Entry 5LAI (X-ray diffraction, 2.50 A resolution); this record covers chains L and M of the 28 polymer chains in the assembly.

== Chain L ==
Protein: Proteasome subunit beta type-6
Organism: Saccharomyces cerevisiae (strain ATCC 204508 / S288c)
Notes: EC 3.4.25.1
UniProtKB: P23724 (PSB6_YEAST); residues 1-222 here correspond to UniProt positions 20-241 (UniProt number = residue number + 19)
Sequence (222 residues; each row starts with the number of its first residue):
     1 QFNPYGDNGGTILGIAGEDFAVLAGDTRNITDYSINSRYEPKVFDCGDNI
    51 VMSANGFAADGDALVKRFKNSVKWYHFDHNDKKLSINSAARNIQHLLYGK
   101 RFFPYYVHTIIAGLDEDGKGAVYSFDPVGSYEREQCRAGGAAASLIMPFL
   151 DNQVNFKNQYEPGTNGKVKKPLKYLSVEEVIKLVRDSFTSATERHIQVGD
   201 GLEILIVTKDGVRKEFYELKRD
Bound ions: Mg2+: Asp222 (shared with 3 residues of chain V)

== Chain M ==
Protein: Proteasome subunit beta type-7
Organism: Saccharomyces cerevisiae (strain ATCC 204508 / S288c)
Notes: EC 3.4.25.1
UniProtKB: P30657 (PSB7_YEAST); residues -12 to 233 here correspond to UniProt positions 21-266 (UniProt number = residue number + 33)
Sequence (246 residues; each row starts with the number of its first residue; numbers below 1 keep their minus sign (Thr-12 is residue -12)):
   -12 TQIANAGASPMVNTQQPIVTGTSVISMKYDNGVIIAADNLGSYGSLLRFN
    38 GVERLIPVGDNTVVGISGDISDMQHIERLLKDLVTENAYDNPLADAEEAL
    88 EPSYIFEYLATVMYQRRSKMNPLWNAIIVAGVQSNGDQFLRYVNLLGVTY
   138 SSPTLATGFGAHMANPLLRKVVDRESDIPKTTVQVAEEAIVNAMRVLYYR
   188 DARSSRNFSLAIIDKNTGLTFKKNLQVENMKWDFAKDIKGYGTQKI
Not modelled in the structure: -12 to 0

== Interface between chain L and chain M ==
Residue-residue contacts - 43 pairs, chain L then chain M:
  Gln1(L) with Thr1(M), hydrogen bond
  Phe2(L) with Thr1(M); Arg104(M); Pro109(M), hydrophobic; Trp111(M), hydrophobic; Leu132(M), hydrophobic; Leu133(M), hydrophobic
  Asn3(L) with Leu133(M)
  Pro4(L) with Arg104(M), hydrogen bond (backbone-side chain); Met107(M), hydrophobic; Leu133(M)
  Tyr5(L) with Arg104(M); Leu133(M)
  Asn8(L) with Val135(M)
  Asn29(L) with Tyr137(M)
  Ser34(L) with His149(M), hydrogen bond
  Ile35(L) with Arg156(M), hydrogen bond (backbone-side chain)
  Asn36(L) with Tyr137(M), hydrogen bond; Ser139(M); Arg156(M)
  Ser37(L) with Ser138(M), hydrogen bond (side chain-backbone)
  Tyr39(L) with Ser138(M)
  Glu40(L) with Arg128(M), salt bridge; Tyr137(M); Ser138(M), hydrogen bond (side chain-backbone)
  Phe57(L) with Arg104(M); Leu133(M); Val135(M), hydrophobic
  Ala59(L) with Tyr101(M); Leu133(M); Gly134(M); Val135(M)
  Asp60(L) with Tyr101(M), hydrogen bond; Arg104(M), salt bridge
  Asp62(L) with Thr136(M), hydrogen bond
  Ala63(L) with Tyr101(M)
  Lys66(L) with Glu94(M), salt bridge
  Phe103(L) with Arg104(M); Ser105(M)
  Tyr105(L) with Tyr101(M)
  Glu218(L) with Arg161(M), salt bridge
  Arg221(L) with Asp160(M), salt bridge; Arg161(M)
Also at the interface, not in a pair above, chain L (26 interface residues in all): Gly6, Arg38, Lys100
Also at the interface, not in a pair above, chain M (22 interface residues in all): Leu142

== In short ==
Chain L and chain M form an interface of 26 and 22 residues respectively, with 9 hydrogen bonds and 5 salt
bridges. Polar pairs include Glu40(L)-Arg128(M), Asp60(L)-Arg104(M) and Lys66(L)-Glu94(M).
Chain L is Proteasome subunit beta type-6 and chain M is Proteasome subunit beta type-7, both from
Saccharomyces cerevisiae (strain ATCC 204508 / S288c); the structure, Ligand-induced aziridine-formation at
the yeast proteasomal subunit beta5 by sulfonate esters, was determined by X-ray diffraction (same publication
as 5LAJ).
